Entry 6EN4 (X-ray diffraction, 3.08 A resolution); this record covers chains A and B of the 4 polymer chains in the assembly.

== Chain A ==
Protein: Splicing factor 3B subunit 3
Organism: Homo sapiens
Notes: engineered mutation(s): internal deletion 1068-1085
UniProtKB: Q15393 (SF3B3_HUMAN); aligned to UniProt positions 1-1199 over residues 1-1199 (the alignment contains insertions or deletions, so no single offset holds)
Chain sequence (1209 residues; numbered -1 to 1207; the number before each row is that of its first residue; numbers below 1 keep their minus sign (Val-1 is residue -1)):
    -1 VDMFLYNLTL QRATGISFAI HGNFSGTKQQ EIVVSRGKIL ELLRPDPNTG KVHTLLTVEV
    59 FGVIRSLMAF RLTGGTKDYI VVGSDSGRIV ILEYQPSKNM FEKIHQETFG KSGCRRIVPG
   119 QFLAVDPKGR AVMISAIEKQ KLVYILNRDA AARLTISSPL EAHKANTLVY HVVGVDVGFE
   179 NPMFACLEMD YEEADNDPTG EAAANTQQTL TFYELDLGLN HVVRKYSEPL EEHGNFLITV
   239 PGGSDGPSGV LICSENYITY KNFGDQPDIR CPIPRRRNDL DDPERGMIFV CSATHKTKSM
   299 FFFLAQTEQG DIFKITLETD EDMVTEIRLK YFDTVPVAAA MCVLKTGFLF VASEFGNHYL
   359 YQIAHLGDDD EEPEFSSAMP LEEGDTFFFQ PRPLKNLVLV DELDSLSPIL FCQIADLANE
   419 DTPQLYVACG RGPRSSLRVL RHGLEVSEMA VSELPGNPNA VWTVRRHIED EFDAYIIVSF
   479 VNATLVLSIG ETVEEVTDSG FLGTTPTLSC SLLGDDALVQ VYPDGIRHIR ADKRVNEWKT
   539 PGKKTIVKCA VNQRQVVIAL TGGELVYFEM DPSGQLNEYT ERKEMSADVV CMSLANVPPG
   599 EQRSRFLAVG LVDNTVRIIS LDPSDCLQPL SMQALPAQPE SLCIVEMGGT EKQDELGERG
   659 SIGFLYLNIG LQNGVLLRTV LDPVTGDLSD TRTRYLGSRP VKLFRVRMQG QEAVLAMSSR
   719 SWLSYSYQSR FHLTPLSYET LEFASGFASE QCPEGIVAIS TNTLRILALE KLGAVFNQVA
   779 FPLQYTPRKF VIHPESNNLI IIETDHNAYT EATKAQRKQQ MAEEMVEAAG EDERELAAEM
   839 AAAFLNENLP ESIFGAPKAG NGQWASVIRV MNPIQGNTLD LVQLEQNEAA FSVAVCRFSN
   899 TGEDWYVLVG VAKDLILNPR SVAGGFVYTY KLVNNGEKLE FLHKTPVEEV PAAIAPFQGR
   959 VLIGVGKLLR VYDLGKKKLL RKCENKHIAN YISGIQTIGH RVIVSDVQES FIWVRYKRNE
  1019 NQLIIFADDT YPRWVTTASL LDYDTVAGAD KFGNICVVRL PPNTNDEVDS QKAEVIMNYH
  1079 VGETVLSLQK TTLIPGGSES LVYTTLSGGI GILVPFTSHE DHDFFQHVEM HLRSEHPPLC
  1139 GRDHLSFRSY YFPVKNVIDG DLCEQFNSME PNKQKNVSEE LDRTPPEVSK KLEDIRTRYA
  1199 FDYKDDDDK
Not modelled in the structure: -1, 381-382, 646-661, 692-694, 829-832, 1205-1207
Sequence notes: expression tag (-1 to 0, 1200-1207)
UniProt features mapped onto this chain:
  - region: Glu105 to Gln119 (Interaction with PHF5A, SF3B1 and SF3B5), Asn145 to Tyr168 (Interaction with PHF5A, SF3B1 and SF3B5), Asp193 to His231 (Interaction with SF3B1 and SF3B5), Arg786 to His804 (Interaction with SF3B1 and SF3B5), Thr1028 to Lys1049 (Interaction with SF3B1)
  - site: Gly284 (Interaction with SF3B5), Glu306 (Interaction with SF3B5), Glu352 (Interaction with SF3B5), Arg429 (Interaction with SF3B5), Asn916 (Interaction with SF3B5), Asn988 (Interaction with SF3B1), Lys1171 (Interaction with SF3B1)
  - modified residue: Ser156 (Phosphoserine)

== Chain B ==
Protein: Splicing factor 3B subunit 5
Organism: Homo sapiens
UniProtKB: Q9BWJ5 (SF3B5_HUMAN); residue numbers follow UniProt; this construct covers 2-86
Chain sequence (85 residues; row label = number of the first residue in the row):
     2 TDRYTIHSQL EHLQSKYIGT GHADTTKWEW LVNQHRDSYC SYMGHFDLLN YFAIAENESK
    62 ARVRFNLMEK MLQPCGPPAD KPEEN
Not modelled in the structure: 2-14, 80-86
UniProt features mapped onto this chain:
  - site (Interaction with RNA): Tyr5, Gly20
  - modified residue: Thr2 (N-acetylthreonine), Ser9 (Phosphoserine), Lys17 (N6-acetyllysine)

== Chain A / chain B interface ==
Pairs across the interface (80; chain A residue first):
  Ser15(A) - Phe47(B)
  Gly35(A) - Phe47(B)
  Lys36(A) - Phe47(B)
  Val61(A) - Gly45(B)
  Cys112(A) - Gly45(B)
  Cys112(A) - His46(B)
  Arg113(A) - Tyr18(B)  hydrogen bond
  Arg114(A) - Ile19(B)
  Arg114(A) - Asn34(B)  hydrogen bond
  Arg114(A) - Arg37(B)
  Arg114(A) - Asp38(B)  salt bridge
  Arg114(A) - Cys41(B)
  Ile115(A) - Tyr18(B)
  Ile115(A) - Ile19(B)
  Gln119(A) - Met44(B)
  Gln119(A) - Gly45(B)
  Ile135(A) - Cys41(B)  hydrophobic
  Ile135(A) - Met44(B)  hydrophobic
  Ile135(A) - Met69(B)  hydrophobic
  Glu136(A) - Ile19(B)
  Lys137(A) - Lys17(B)  hydrogen bond (side chain-backbone)
  Lys137(A) - Ile19(B)
  Leu166(A) - Met72(B)  hydrophobic
  Val167(A) - Met69(B)
  Tyr168(A) - Phe66(B)  hydrophobic
  Tyr168(A) - Met69(B)  hydrophobic
  Tyr168(A) - Glu70(B)
  Met187(A) - Leu73(B)  hydrophobic
  Tyr189(A) - Arg37(B)
  Ala192(A) - Gln74(B)
  Asp193(A) - Arg37(B)  salt bridge
  Asp195(A) - Pro78(B)
  Pro196(A) - Pro78(B)
  Pro196(A) - Pro79(B)
  Gly198(A) - Pro78(B)
  Ala201(A) - Leu73(B)
  His231(A) - Phe66(B)
  His231(A) - Glu70(B)  salt bridge
  Gly232(A) - Phe66(B)
  Glu253(A) - Arg63(B)  salt bridge
  Arg283(A) - Glu59(B)  salt bridge
  Ile286(A) - Arg63(B)
  Val288(A) - Ser60(B)
  Val288(A) - Ala62(B)  hydrophobic
  Glu306(A) - Arg63(B)  salt bridge
  Glu352(A) - Ser60(B)
  Glu352(A) - Lys61(B)  hydrogen bond (side chain-backbone)
  Phe353(A) - Asn51(B)
  Phe353(A) - Ile55(B)  hydrophobic
  Phe353(A) - Lys61(B)
  Pro406(A) - Ile55(B)  hydrophobic
  Arg429(A) - Ala54(B)  hydrogen bond (side chain-backbone)
  Arg429(A) - Ile55(B)
  Arg429(A) - Asn58(B)
  Arg429(A) - Glu59(B)  hydrogen bond (side chain-backbone)
  Arg429(A) - Ser60(B)
  Asp803(A) - Asn58(B)
  His804(A) - Ala56(B)
  His804(A) - Asn58(B)
  Asn805(A) - Asn58(B)
  Asn805(A) - Glu59(B)
  Lys856(A) - Asn58(B)
  Leu915(A) - Glu57(B)
  Asn916(A) - Lys71(B)
  Lys1049(A) - Leu49(B)
  Lys1049(A) - Tyr52(B)
  Phe1050(A) - Leu49(B)  hydrophobic
  Gly1080(A) - Phe47(B)
  Glu1081(A) - Phe47(B)
  Glu1081(A) - Asp48(B)
  Thr1082(A) - Asp48(B)  hydrogen bond (backbone-side chain)
  Thr1103(A) - Asp48(B)
  Leu1104(A) - Asp48(B)
  Leu1104(A) - Asn51(B)
  Leu1104(A) - Tyr52(B)
  Leu1104(A) - Ile55(B)  hydrophobic
  Ser1105(A) - Phe47(B)
  Ser1105(A) - Asp48(B)  hydrogen bond
  Tyr1148(A) - His46(B)
  Tyr1149(A) - His46(B)  hydrogen bond
Also at the interface, not in a pair above, chain A (66 interface residues in all): Ile14, Arg34, Arg63, Val116, Asp188, Thr197, Thr204, Asn233, Gly284, Met285, Val335, Leu408, Thr784, Arg786, Thr1034, Leu1084
Also at the interface, not in a pair above, chain B (36 interface residues in all): Trp29, Ser42

== Overview ==
The interface between chain A and chain B involves 66 residues on one side and 36 on the other; the contacts
include 9 hydrogen bonds and 6 salt bridges. Among the polar pairs are Arg114(A)-Asp38(B), Asp193(A)-Arg37(B)
and His231(A)-Glu70(B).
Chain A is Splicing factor 3B subunit 3 and chain B is Splicing factor 3B subunit 5, both from Homo sapiens;
the structure, SF3b core in complex with a splicing modulator, was determined by X-ray diffraction.
